PDB entry 3QYQ | X-ray diffraction, 1.80 A resolution | chains A and C

# Chain A (and C)
Molecule: Deoxyribose-phosphate aldolase, putative
From: Toxoplasma gondii
Notes: EC 4.1.2.4; chain C of this document is another copy of the same molecule, construct and numbering; everything in this record applies to it too
Reference sequence: B6KPX4 (B6KPX4_TOXGO); residues 6-281 here = UniProt positions 6-281
Sequence (293 residues; numbered -16 to 281; 5 numbers in that range are skipped by the numbering (no residue carries them; nothing is unmodelled there); the number before each row is that of its first residue; numbers below 1 keep their minus sign (Met-16 is residue -16)):
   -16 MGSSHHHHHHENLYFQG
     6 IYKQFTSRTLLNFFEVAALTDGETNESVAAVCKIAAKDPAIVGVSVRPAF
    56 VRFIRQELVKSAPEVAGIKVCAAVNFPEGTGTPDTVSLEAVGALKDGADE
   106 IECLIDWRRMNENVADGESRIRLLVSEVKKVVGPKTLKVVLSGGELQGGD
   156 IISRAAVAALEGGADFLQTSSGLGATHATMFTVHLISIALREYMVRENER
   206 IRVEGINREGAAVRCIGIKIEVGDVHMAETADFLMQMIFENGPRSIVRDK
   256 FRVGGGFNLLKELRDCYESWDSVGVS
Unresolved in the structure: -16 to -6, 211-217, 280-281 (chain C: -16 to -4, 213-218, 281)
Construct notes: expression tag (-16 to 0)

# Interface between chain A and chain C
Pairs across the interface (62; chain A residue first):
  Phe-2(A) with Ala233(C), hydrophobic
  Ile6(A) with Ala236(C), hydrophobic; Asp237(C); Met240(C), hydrophobic
  Tyr7(A) with Tyr7(C); Lys8(C); Thr11(C); Met232(C); Ala233(C), hydrogen bond (side chain-backbone); Ala236(C), hydrophobic
  Lys8(A) with Tyr7(C)
  Gln9(A) with Met240(C)
  Phe10(A) with Phe10(C), hydrophobic; Thr11(C); Thr14(C); Leu239(C), hydrophobic; Met240(C), hydrophobic; Ile243(C), hydrophobic
  Thr11(A) with Tyr7(C); Phe10(C)
  Arg13(A) with Ile243(C); Pro248(C)
  Thr14(A) with Phe10(C)
  Asn17(A) with Pro248(C)
  His189(A) with Gly279(C); Val280(C)
  Met232(A) with Tyr7(C)
  Ala233(A) with Phe-2(C), hydrophobic; Ile6(C); Tyr7(C), hydrogen bond (backbone-side chain)
  Glu234(A) with Phe-2(C)
  Ala236(A) with Ile6(C); Tyr7(C), hydrophobic
  Asp237(A) with Phe-2(C); Ile6(C); Trp275(C), hydrogen bond
  Leu239(A) with Phe10(C), hydrophobic
  Met240(A) with Ile6(C), hydrophobic; Gln9(C); Phe10(C), hydrophobic; Tyr272(C), hydrophobic; Trp275(C)
  Gln241(A) with Trp275(C)
  Ile243(A) with Phe10(C), hydrophobic; Arg13(C)
  Phe244(A) with Tyr272(C); Trp275(C), hydrophobic; Ser277(C); Val280(C)
  Glu245(A) with Val280(C)
  Pro248(A) with Arg13(C); Asn17(C)
  Tyr272(A) with Met240(C), hydrophobic; Phe244(C)
  Trp275(A) with Asp237(C), hydrogen bond; Met240(C); Gln241(C); Phe244(C), hydrophobic
  Ser277(A) with Met185(C); Phe244(C)
  Val278(A) with Met185(C)
  Gly279(A) with Met185(C)
Interface residues without a listed pair, chain A (29 interface residues in all): Arg249
Interface residues without a listed pair, chain C (28 interface residues in all): Glu234, Arg253

# Overview
The interface between chain A and chain C involves 29 residues on one side and 28 on the other; the contacts
include 4 hydrogen bonds. Polar contacts include Tyr7(A)-Ala233(C) and Asp237(A)-Trp275(C).
Both chains are Deoxyribose-phosphate aldolase, putative (Toxoplasma gondii). Entry 3QYQ (1.8 Angstrom
resolution crystal structure of a putative deoxyribose-phosphate aldolase from Toxoplasma gondii ME49) was
determined by X-ray diffraction together with 4D2J and 4EIV from the same study.
